PDB entry 6OWX | X-ray diffraction, 2.06 A resolution | chains A and B

Chain A (and B):
Protein: Periplasmic chaperone Spy
From: Escherichia coli
Notes: chain B of this document is another copy of the same molecule, construct and numbering; everything in this record applies to it too
UniProtKB: P77754 (SPY_ECOLI); residues 29-124 here correspond to UniProt positions 52-147 (UniProt number = residue number + 23)
Amino-acid sequence (97 residues; row label = number of the first residue in the row):
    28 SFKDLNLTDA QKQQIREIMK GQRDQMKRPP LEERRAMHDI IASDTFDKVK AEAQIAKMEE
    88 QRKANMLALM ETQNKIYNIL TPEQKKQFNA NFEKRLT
Unresolved in the structure: 51-56, 123-124 (chain B: 28, 53-56, 123-124)
Sequence notes: expression tag (28); engineered mutation Leu-96 (His119 in P77754)
Bound ions: Zn2+ site 1: Asp-36, Glu-44 (together with imidazole); Zn2+ site 2: Glu-59 (together with imidazole) (shared with Asp-71(B) of chain B); Zn2+ site 3: His-65 (together with imidazole) (shared with Glu-120(B) of chain B); Zn2+ site 4: Asp-66 (shared with Asp-66(B) of chain B); Zn2+ site 5: Asp-71, Asp-74; Zn2+ site 6 near Glu-79 (its only coordinating residue here); Zn2+ site 7: Glu-86 (together with imidazole) (shared with Glu-79(B) of chain B); Zn2+ site 8 near Glu-87 (its only coordinating residue here)
From the paper describing this entry:
  - mutagenesis - H96L: increased binding to Im7 (citing earlier work)

Interface between chain A and chain B:
Pairs across the interface - 60 pairs, chain A then chain B:
  Glu-60(A) / Arg-89(B)  salt bridge
  Arg-61(A) / Phe-119(B)
  Met-64(A) / Met-93(B)  hydrophobic
  Met-64(A) / Met-97(B)  hydrophobic
  His-65(A) / Asn-116(B)  hydrogen bond
  His-65(A) / Phe-119(B)
  His-65(A) / Glu-120(B)  salt bridge
  Ile-67(A) / Met-97(B)  hydrophobic
  Ile-67(A) / Asn-101(B)  hydrogen bond (backbone-side chain)
  Ile-68(A) / Met-97(B)
  Ile-68(A) / Gln-100(B)
  Ile-68(A) / Asn-101(B)  hydrogen bond (backbone-side chain)
  Ile-68(A) / Tyr-104(B)
  Ile-68(A) / Phe-119(B)  hydrophobic
  Ala-69(A) / Tyr-104(B)  hydrophobic
  Ala-69(A) / Asn-116(B)
  Ser-70(A) / Asn-101(B)  hydrogen bond (backbone-side chain)
  Ser-70(A) / Tyr-104(B)
  Ser-70(A) / Asn-105(B)  hydrogen bond (backbone-side chain)
  Asp-71(A) / Asn-105(B)
  Thr-72(A) / Asn-101(B)  hydrogen bond (backbone-side chain)
  Phe-73(A) / Leu-94(B)
  Phe-73(A) / Met-97(B)
  Phe-73(A) / Glu-98(B)
  Phe-73(A) / Asn-101(B)
  Lys-75(A) / Glu-98(B)  salt bridge
  Ala-78(A) / Leu-94(B)  hydrophobic
  Glu-79(A) / Leu-94(B)
  Ile-82(A) / Arg-89(B)  hydrogen bond (backbone-side chain)
  Ile-82(A) / Lys-90(B)
  Ile-82(A) / Met-93(B)  hydrophobic
  Ile-82(A) / Leu-94(B)
  Arg-89(A) / Glu-86(B)  salt bridge
  Arg-89(A) / Arg-89(B)
  Lys-90(A) / Glu-79(B)  salt bridge
  Met-93(A) / Met-64(B)  hydrophobic
  Met-93(A) / Ile-82(B)  hydrophobic
  Met-93(A) / Met-85(B)  hydrophobic
  Leu-94(A) / Ala-78(B)  hydrophobic
  Leu-94(A) / Glu-79(B)
  Leu-94(A) / Ile-82(B)  hydrophobic
  Met-97(A) / Ile-67(B)  hydrophobic
  Met-97(A) / Phe-73(B)
  Met-97(A) / Ala-78(B)  hydrophobic
  Met-97(A) / Ile-82(B)  hydrophobic
  Glu-98(A) / Phe-73(B)
  Gln-100(A) / Ile-68(B)
  Asn-101(A) / Ile-67(B)  hydrogen bond (side chain-backbone)
  Asn-101(A) / Ile-68(B)  hydrogen bond (side chain-backbone)
  Asn-101(A) / Ser-70(B)  hydrogen bond (side chain-backbone)
  Asn-101(A) / Phe-73(B)
  Tyr-104(A) / Ile-68(B)
  Tyr-104(A) / Ala-69(B)
  Asn-105(A) / Ser-70(B)  hydrogen bond (side chain-backbone)
  Asn-105(A) / Asp-71(B)
  Asn-116(A) / His-65(B)  hydrogen bond
  Asn-116(A) / Ala-69(B)
  Phe-119(A) / His-65(B)
  Phe-119(A) / Ile-68(B)  hydrophobic
  Glu-120(A) / His-65(B)  salt bridge
Interface residues without a listed pair, chain A (29 interface residues in all): Phe-115
Interface residues without a listed pair, chain B (33 interface residues in all): Arg-61, Thr-72, Lys-75, Gln-81, Leu-96, Lys-102, Phe-115

In short:
29 residues of chain A and 33 residues of chain B are in contact; the contacts include 12 hydrogen bonds and 6
salt bridges. Polar contacts include Glu-60(A)/Arg-89(B), His-65(A)/Glu-120(B) and Lys-75(A)/Glu-98(B).
Asp-36(A) and Glu-44(A) form the Zn2+ site 1. The paper reports that H96L of chain A increases binding to Im7.
Chain A and chain B are both Periplasmic chaperone Spy (Escherichia coli); the structure, Spy H96L:Im7
L18pI-Phe complex; multiple anomalous datasets contained herein for element identification, was determined by
X-ray diffraction together with 6OWY and 6OWZ from the same study.
